6VOJ - chains B and E of the 26 polymer chains in the assembly; structure by electron microscopy, 4.34 A resolution (low resolution: residue-level contacts below are approximate; hydrogen-bond / salt-bridge calls are withheld).

[Chain B]
Name: ATP synthase subunit alpha, chloroplastic
From: Spinacia oleracea
Notes: EC 7.1.2.2
Reference sequence: P06450 (ATPA_SPIOL); numbering as in UniProt (aligned over 1-507)
Sequence (507 residues; each row starts with the number of its first residue):
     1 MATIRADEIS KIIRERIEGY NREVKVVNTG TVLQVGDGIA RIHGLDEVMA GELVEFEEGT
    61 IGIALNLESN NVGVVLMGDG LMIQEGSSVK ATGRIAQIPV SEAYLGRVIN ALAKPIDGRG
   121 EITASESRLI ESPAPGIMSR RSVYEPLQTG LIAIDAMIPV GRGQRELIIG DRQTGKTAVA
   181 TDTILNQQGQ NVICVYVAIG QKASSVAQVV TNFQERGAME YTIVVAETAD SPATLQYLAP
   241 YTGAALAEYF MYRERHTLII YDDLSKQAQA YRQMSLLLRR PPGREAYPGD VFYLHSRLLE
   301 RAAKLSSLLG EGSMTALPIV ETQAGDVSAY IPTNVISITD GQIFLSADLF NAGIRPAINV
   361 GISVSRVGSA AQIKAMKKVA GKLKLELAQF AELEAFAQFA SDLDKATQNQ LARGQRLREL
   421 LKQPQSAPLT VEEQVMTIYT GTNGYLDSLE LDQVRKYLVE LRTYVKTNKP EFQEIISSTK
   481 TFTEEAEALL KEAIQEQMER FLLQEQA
Disordered / not traced: 1-3, 505-507
Residues lining bound ligands:
  - ADP (adenosine-5'-diphosphate): Val-364, Ser-365, Arg-366
  - ATP (adenosine-5'-triphosphate): Asp-171, Arg-172, Gln-173, Thr-174, Gly-175, Lys-176, Thr-177, Ala-178, Asp-262, Phe-350, Arg-355, Pro-356, Gln-423, Pro-424, Gln-425
Swiss-Prot annotation at these positions:
  - binding site (ATP): Gly-170 to Thr-177
  - site: Ser-363 (Required for activity)

[Chain E]
Name: ATP synthase subunit beta, chloroplastic
From: Spinacia oleracea
Notes: EC 7.1.2.2
Reference sequence: P00825 (ATPB_SPIOL); residues 1-498 here = UniProt positions 1-498
Sequence (498 residues; row label = number of the first residue in the row):
     1 MRINPTTSDP GVSTLEKKNL GRIAQIIGPV LDVAFPPGKM PNIYNALIVK GRDTAGQPMN
    61 VTCEVQQLLG NNRVRAVAMS ATDGLTRGME VIDTGAPLSV PVGGATLGRI FNVLGEPVDN
   121 LGPVDTRTTS PIHRSAPAFT QLDTKLSIFE TGIKVVDLLA PYRRGGKIGL FGGAGVGKTV
   181 LIMELINNIA KAHGGVSVFG GVGERTREGN DLYMEMKESG VINEQNIAES KVALVYGQMN
   241 EPPGARMRVG LTALTMAEYF RDVNEQDVLL FIDNIFRFVQ AGSEVSALLG RMPSAVGYQP
   301 TLSTEMGSLQ ERITSTKEGS ITSIQAVYVP ADDLTDPAPA TTFAHLDATT VLSRGLAAKG
   361 IYPAVDPLDS TSTMLQPRIV GEEHYEIAQR VKETLQRYKE LQDIIAILGL DELSEEDRLT
   421 VARARKIERF LSQPFFVAEV FTGSPGKYVG LAETIRGFQL ILSGELDSLP EQAFYLVGNI
   481 DEATAKAMNL EMESKLKK
Disordered / not traced: 1-16, 495-498
Residues lining bound ligands:
  - ATP (adenosine-5'-triphosphate): Gly-173, Ala-174, Gly-175, Val-176, Gly-177, Lys-178, Thr-179, Val-180, Leu-181, Glu-204, Arg-205, Asp-273, Asn-274, Tyr-362, Pro-363, Phe-435, Ala-438, Phe-441, Thr-442
  - tentoxin (TTX): Gly-28, Thr-82, Asp-83
Swiss-Prot annotation at these positions:
  - binding site (ATP): Gly-172 to Thr-179

[Interface between chain B and chain E]
Pairs across the interface (67; chain B residue first):
  Ile-9(B) with Asn-71(E)
  Leu-33(B) with Gly-70(E)
  Gln-34(B) with Leu-68(E); Leu-69(E)
  Val-35(B) with Gln-67(E); Leu-68(E)
  Asp-37(B) with Arg-291(E)
  Gly-80(B) with Ile-43(E)
  Leu-81(B) with Asn-42(E); Ile-43(E); Tyr-44(E)
  Met-82(B) with Asn-42(E)
  Glu-85(B) with Met-40(E); Leu-68(E); Asn-72(E)
  Val-108(B) with Phe-139(E)
  Ile-116(B) with Phe-139(E); Thr-140(E)
  Asp-117(B) with Thr-140(E)
  Arg-172(B) with Phe-343(E); Ala-344(E)
  Gln-173(B) with Thr-349(E)
  Lys-202(B) with Lys-167(E); Ala-344(E)
  Ala-203(B) with Phe-139(E); Glu-311(E)
  Ser-204(B) with Arg-163(E)
  Val-206(B) with Phe-139(E)
  Ala-207(B) with Phe-139(E)
  Gln-208(B) with Thr-144(E); Leu-146(E)
  Thr-228(B) with Glu-311(E)
  Ala-229(B) with His-345(E)
  Asp-230(B) with Thr-304(E); Gly-307(E); Ser-308(E); Glu-311(E)
  Gln-269(B) with Ser-303(E)
  Arg-272(B) with Ala-295(E)
  Gln-273(B) with Pro-300(E); Leu-302(E); Ser-303(E); Thr-304(E)
  Leu-276(B) with Pro-293(E); Ser-294(E); Pro-300(E)
  Leu-277(B) with Arg-291(E); Pro-300(E); Thr-301(E)
  Arg-279(B) with Gly-290(E); Met-292(E)
  Ala-286(B) with Ser-294(E); Ala-295(E)
  Gln-323(B) with Thr-335(E); Ala-340(E)
  Ala-324(B) with Thr-335(E)
  Ala-347(B) with Gln-396(E)
  Asp-348(B) with Gln-396(E); Lys-399(E)
  Asn-351(B) with Leu-368(E); Lys-392(E); Glu-393(E); Gln-396(E)
  Ala-352(B) with Gln-396(E)
  Gly-353(B) with Glu-393(E)
  Arg-355(B) with Tyr-385(E); Gln-389(E)
Also at the interface, not in a pair above, chain B (47 interface residues in all): Gly-36, Ile-83, Gln-84, Val-210, Ser-231, Lys-266, Arg-280, Leu-349, Gln-425
Also at the interface, not in a pair above, chain E (50 interface residues in all): Gln-66, Ala-136, Leu-142, Gln-310, Thr-314, Thr-371, Pro-377

[In short]
47 residues of chain B and 50 residues of chain E are in contact. Bound to chain B: ATP and ADP. Chain E binds
tentoxin and ATP. From UniProt: 8 ATP-binding residues on chain B; 8 ATP-binding residues on chain E.
Here chain B is ATP synthase subunit alpha, chloroplastic and chain E is ATP synthase subunit beta,
chloroplastic, both from Spinacia oleracea. Entry 6VOJ (Chloroplast ATP synthase (R3, CF1FO)) was determined
by electron microscopy together with 6VM1, 6VM4, 6VMB, 6VMD, 6VMG, 6VOF and 8 further entries from the same
study.
